Entry 5DS6 (X-ray diffraction, 3.35 A resolution); this record covers chains B and H of the 8 polymer chains in the assembly.

# Chain B
Protein: CRISPR-associated endonuclease Cas1
From: Escherichia coli (strain K12)
Notes: EC 3.1.-.-
Reference sequence: Q46896 (CAS1_ECOLI); residues 1-305 here = UniProt positions 1-305
Amino-acid sequence (306 residues; row label = number of the first residue in the row; numbering starts at 0):
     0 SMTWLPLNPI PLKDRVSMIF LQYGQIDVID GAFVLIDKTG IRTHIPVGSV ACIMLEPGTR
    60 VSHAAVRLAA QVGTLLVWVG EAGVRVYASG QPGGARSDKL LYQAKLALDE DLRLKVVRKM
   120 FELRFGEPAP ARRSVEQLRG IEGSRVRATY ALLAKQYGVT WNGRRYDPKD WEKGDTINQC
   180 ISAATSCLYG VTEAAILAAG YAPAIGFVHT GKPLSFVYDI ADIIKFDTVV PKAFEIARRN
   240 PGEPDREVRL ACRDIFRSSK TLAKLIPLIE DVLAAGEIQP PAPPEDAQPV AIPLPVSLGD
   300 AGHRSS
Disordered / not traced: 0-3, 167-174, 280-305
Differences from the reference sequence: expression tag (0)
Swiss-Prot annotation at these positions:
  - binding site (Mg(2+)): Glu141, His208, Asp221
  - mutagenesis: Tyr22 (Y22A: Slightly decreased spacer acquisition in vivo; Y22F: Nearly wild-type spacer acquisition in vivo), Arg41 (R41E: Dramatically decreased spacer acquisition in vivo), Arg59 (R59A: Loss of spacer acquisition in vivo, decreased protospacer binding; R59D: Dramatically decreased spacer acquisition in vitro, 250-fold decreased affinity for protospacer DNA), Arg66 (R66D: Dramatically decreased spacer acquisition in vitro, 250-fold decreased affinity for protospacer DNA; R66E: Dramatically decreased spacer acquisition in vivo), Arg84 (R84A: Decreased spacer acquisition in vivo; R84E: Dramatically decreased spacer acquisition in vivo), Glu141 (E141A: No cleavage of any substrates, no restoration of UV or mitomycin C (MMC) resistance. Loss of spacer acquisition in vivo), Tyr149 (Y149A: No effect on in vitro protospacer integration), Tyr165 (Y165A: No effect on in vitro protospacer integration. Alone significantly decreased protospacer acquisition in vivo ...), Trp170 (W170A: Alone significantly decreased protospacer acquisition in vivo. Decreased protospacer binding; in association with A-170), Thr184 (T184A: No cleavage of any substrates), Tyr188 (Y188A: Partial inhibition of cleavage. No effect on in vitro protospacer integration. Significantly decreased protospacer acquisition in vivo), His208 (H208A: No cleavage of any substrates, no restoration of UV or MMC resistance. Loss of spacer acquisition in vivo), 13 further mutagenesis entries in UniProt
Reported in the primary citation:
  - binding site for the 33-nt DNA strand: Tyr22
  - mutagenesis - R59D, R66D: decreased binding to 5 nt overhang protospacer
  - mutagenesis - R59D, R66D: decreased catalytic activity on protospacer substrates
  - mutagenesis - Y22A: decreased catalytic activity on splayed ends

# Chain H
Molecule: 33-nt DNA strand
Sequence (33 nucleotides; row label = number of the first residue in the row; numbers below 1 keep their minus sign (DT-3 is residue -3)):
    -3 TAAACATTTA CTACTCGTTC TGGTGTTTCT CGT
Disordered / not traced: -3 to 1

# Interface between chain B and chain H
Contacting residue pairs - 9 pairs, chain B then chain H:
  Asp26(B) - DT4(H)  phosphate contact
  Val27(B) - DT4(H)  hydrogen bond to the phosphate
  Val27(B) - DT5(H)  phosphate contact
  Ile28(B) - DT5(H)  phosphate contact
  Asp29(B) - DT5(H)  hydrogen bond to the phosphate
  Gly30(B) - DT5(H)  hydrogen bond to the phosphate
  Ser61(B) - DT3(H)  phosphate contact
  Ser61(B) - DT4(H)  hydrogen bond to the phosphate
  Ala63(B) - DT4(H)  sugar contact
Interface residues without a listed pair, chain H (4 interface residues in all): DA6

# In short
7 residues of chain B face 4 of chain H across their interface, with 4 hydrogen bonds. Polar pairs include
Val27(B)-DT4(H), Asp29(B)-DT5(H) and Gly30(B)-DT5(H). From the paper: a binding site for the 33-nt DNA strand
at Tyr22(B); R59D and R66D of chain B reduce binding to 5 nt overhang protospacer.
Chain B is CRISPR-associated endonuclease Cas1 (Escherichia coli (strain K12)) and chain H is a 33-nt DNA
strand; the structure, Crystal structure the Escherichia coli Cas1-Cas2 complex bound to protospacer DNA with
splayed ends, was determined by X-ray diffraction together with 5DS4 and 5DS5 from the same study.
